PDB entry 8BTU | X-ray diffraction, 1.80 A resolution | chain A

== Chain A ==
Molecule: Beta-lactamase
Organism: Mycobacterium tuberculosis (strain ATCC 25618 / H37Rv)
Notes: EC 3.5.2.6
UniProt: P9WKD2 (BLAC_MYCTO); the construct lacks a stretch of the UniProt sequence and is renumbered around it, so the offset changes along the chain: 28-57 = UniProt 43-72; 59-83 = UniProt 73-97; 86-145 = UniProt 98-157; 146-238 = UniProt 162-254; 2 more segments
Chain sequence (266 residues; numbered 27 to 293 plus 4 insertion-coded residues; 5 numbers in that range are skipped by the numbering (no residue carries them; nothing is unmodelled there); the number before each row is that of its first residue; a row labelled like 145A-145D holds insertion residues (145A, then the next letters in order)):
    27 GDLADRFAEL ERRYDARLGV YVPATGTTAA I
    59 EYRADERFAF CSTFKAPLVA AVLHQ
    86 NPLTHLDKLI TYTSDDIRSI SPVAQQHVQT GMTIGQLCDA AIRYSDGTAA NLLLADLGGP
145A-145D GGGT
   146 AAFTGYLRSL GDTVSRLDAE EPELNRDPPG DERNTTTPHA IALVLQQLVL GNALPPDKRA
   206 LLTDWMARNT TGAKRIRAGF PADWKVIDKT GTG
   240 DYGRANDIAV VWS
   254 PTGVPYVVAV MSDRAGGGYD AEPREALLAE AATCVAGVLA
Differences from the reference sequence: expression tag (27); engineered mutation Asn-179 (Asp195 in P9WKD2)
Curated features (UniProtKB/Swiss-Prot):
  - active site: Ser-70 (Acyl-ester intermediate), Glu-166 (Proton acceptor)
  - binding site (substrate): Ser-130, Thr-235 to Thr-237
  - site: Lys-73 (Increases nucleophilicity of active site Ser), Ile-105 (Functions as a gatekeeper residue that regulates substrate accessibility to the enzyme active site)

== Summary ==
UniProt lists active-site residues Ser-70 and Glu-166 and 4 substrate-binding residues.
Chain A is Beta-lactamase (Mycobacterium tuberculosis (strain ATCC 25618 / H37Rv)); the structure, Structure
of D179N BlaC from Mycobacterium tuberculosis, was determined by X-ray diffraction (same publication as 8BTV,
8BTW and 8BV4).
